PDB entry 6D7G | X-ray diffraction, 2.75 A resolution | chains D and E

Chain D:
Name: TRA@ protein
Organism: Homo sapiens
Reference sequence: Q6PJ56 (Q6PJ56_HUMAN); the construct has insertions or renumbered stretches relative to UniProt, so the offset changes along the chain: 1-95 = UniProt 21-115; 100-226 = UniProt 127-253
Amino-acid sequence (229 residues; each row starts with the number of its first residue; numbers below 1 keep their minus sign (Ala-2 is residue -2)):
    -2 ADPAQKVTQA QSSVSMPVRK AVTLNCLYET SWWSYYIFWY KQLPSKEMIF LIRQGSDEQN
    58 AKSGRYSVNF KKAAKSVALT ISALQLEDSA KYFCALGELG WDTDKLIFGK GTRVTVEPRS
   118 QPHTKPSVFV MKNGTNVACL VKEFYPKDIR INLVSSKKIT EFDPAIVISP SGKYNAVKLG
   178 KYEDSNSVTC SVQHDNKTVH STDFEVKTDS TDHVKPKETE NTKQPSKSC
Not modelled in the structure: -2 to 0, 153-155, 202-226
Disulfide bonds: Cys23-Cys91, Cys136-Cys187
Covalently attached groups: N-acetylglucosamine (NAG) linked to Asn193
Sequence notes: expression tag (-2 to 0); linker (96-99)

Chain E:
Name: T-cell receptor gamma variable 8, T-cell receptor gamma-2 chain C region
Organism: Homo sapiens
Amino-acid sequence (258 residues; each row starts with the number of its first residue; numbers below 1 keep their minus sign (Ala-2 is residue -2)):
    -2 ADLSSNLEGR TKSVTRPTGS SAVITCDLPV ENAVYTHWYL HQEGKAPQRL LYYDSYNSRV
    58 VLESGISREK YHTYASTGKS LKFILENLIE RDSGVYYCAT WASSDWIKTF AKGTRLIVTS
   118 PDKQLDADVS PKPTIFLPSI AETKLQKAGT YLCLLEKFFP DIIKIHWQEK KSNTILGSQE
   178 GNTMKTNDTY MKFSWLTVPE ESLDKEHRCI VRHENNKNGI DQEIIFPPIK TDVTTVDPKY
   238 NYSKDANDVI TMDPKDNC
Not modelled in the structure: -2 to 5, 27, 123, 167-173, 196-197, 214-215, 227-255
Disulfide bonds: Cys23-Cys95, Cys150-Cys206

Chain D / chain E interface:
Residue-residue contacts (71; chain D residue first):
  Tyr33(D) with Trp103(E)
  Phe35(D) with Trp98(E), hydrophobic; Trp103(E)
  Tyr37(D) with Lys105(E), hydrogen bond (side chain-backbone)
  Gln39(D) with His38(E), hydrogen bond; Tyr94(E)
  Ser42(D) with Gly6(E); Arg7(E)
  Lys43(D) with Val92(E); Tyr94(E), hydrogen bond (backbone-side chain); Gly110(E)
  Glu44(D) with Gly6(E)
  Met45(D) with Tyr94(E), hydrophobic; Phe107(E), hydrophobic
  Phe47(D) with Ile104(E), hydrophobic
  Arg50(D) with Asp102(E), salt bridge; Trp103(E); Ile104(E)
  Phe90(D) with His38(E); Pro44(E)
  Gly97(D) with Trp103(E)
  Trp98(D) with Trp98(E); Trp103(E)
  Asp99(D) with His34(E), hydrogen bond (backbone-side chain); Trp98(E)
  Thr100(D) with Tyr32(E); His34(E); Arg46(E), hydrogen bond (backbone-side chain); Tyr49(E)
  Asp101(D) with His34(E); Arg46(E); Trp98(E), hydrogen bond (backbone-side chain); Lys105(E), hydrogen bond (backbone-side chain)
  Lys102(D) with Tyr36(E); Arg46(E); Glu60(E), salt bridge; Lys105(E)
  Leu103(D) with Tyr36(E), hydrogen bond (backbone-side chain); Trp98(E), hydrophobic
  Phe105(D) with Tyr36(E), hydrophobic; Ala43(E); Pro44(E); Phe107(E), hydrophobic
  Gly106(D) with Ala43(E); Pro44(E)
  Lys107(D) with Gly41(E); Lys42(E); Ala43(E)
  Ser124(D) with Gln143(E)
  Phe126(D) with Glu139(E); Gln143(E)
  Val127(D) with Ser136(E)
  Met128(D) with Phe133(E); Thr147(E)
  Lys129(D) with Phe133(E)
  Asn130(D) with Thr131(E); Ile132(E), hydrogen bond (side chain-backbone); Phe133(E)
  Asn133(D) with Phe133(E)
  Leu137(D) with Thr147(E)
  Ala162(D) with Gly178(E); Phe190(E), hydrophobic
  Val164(D) with Gln176(E); Glu177(E); Trp192(E), hydrophobic
  Ile165(D) with Gln176(E)
  Pro167(D) with Gln176(E)
  Val174(D) with Leu149(E), hydrophobic; Phe190(E); Trp192(E), hydrophobic
  Phe201(D) with Ala138(E), hydrophobic
Also at the interface, not in a pair above, chain D (41 interface residues in all): Pro41, Val134, Phe159, Asp160, Ser166, Asn172
Also at the interface, not in a pair above, chain E (44 interface residues in all): Thr8, Lys109, Leu134, Pro135, Tyr148, Leu151, Met181, Met188

In short:
41 residues of chain D face 44 of chain E across their interface; the contacts include 9 hydrogen bonds and 2
salt bridges. Among the polar pairs are Arg50(D)-Asp102(E), Lys102(D)-Glu60(E) and Tyr37(D)-Lys105(E).
Covalently linked N-acetylglucosamine: at Asn193(D).
Here chain D is TRA@ protein and chain E is T-cell receptor gamma variable 8, T-cell receptor gamma-2 chain C
region, both from Homo sapiens. Entry 6D7G (Structure of 5F3 TCR in complex with HLA-A2/MART-1) was determined
by X-ray diffraction.
